7F37 - chains D and F of the 6 polymer chains in the assembly; structure by X-ray diffraction, 2.90 A resolution.

Chain D (and F):
Name: DUF1778 domain-containing protein
From: Escherichia coli O157:H7
Notes: chain F of this document is another copy of the same molecule, construct and numbering; everything in this record applies to it too
Reference sequence: A0A7U8MLT5 (A0A7U8MLT5_ECO57); numbering as in UniProt (aligned over 1-92)
Amino-acid sequence (92 residues; numbered 1 to 92; the number before each row is that of its first residue):
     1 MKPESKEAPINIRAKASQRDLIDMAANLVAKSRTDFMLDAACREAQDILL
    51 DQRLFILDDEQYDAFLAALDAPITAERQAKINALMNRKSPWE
Disordered / not traced: 86-92 (chain F: 1-2, 87-92)

Interface between chain D and chain F:
Pairs across the interface (10):
  M1(D) - M24(F)
  M1(D) - N27(F)
  M1(D) - L28(F)
  K2(D) - M24(F)
  K2(D) - N27(F)  hydrogen bond (backbone-side chain)
  P3(D) - N27(F)  hydrogen bond (backbone-side chain)
  E4(D) - N27(F)  hydrogen bond
  N27(D) - P3(F)  hydrogen bond (side chain-backbone)
  K31(D) - D39(F)  salt bridge
  D39(D) - K31(F)  salt bridge
Interface residues without a listed pair, chain D (8 interface residues in all): D35
Interface residues without a listed pair, chain F (7 interface residues in all): D23

In short:
The interface between chain D and chain F involves 8 residues on one side and 7 on the other, with 4 hydrogen
bonds and 2 salt bridges. Polar pairs include K31(D)-D39(F), K2(D)-N27(F) and P3(D)-N27(F).
Chain D and chain F are both DUF1778 domain-containing protein (Escherichia coli O157:H7); the structure,
Crystal structure of AtaT2-AtaR2 complex, was determined by X-ray diffraction, deposited together with 7F36.
